9FZZ - chains D and F of the 6 polymer chains in the assembly; structure by electron microscopy, 2.65 A resolution.

== Chain D ==
Protein: CO-methylating acetyl-CoA synthase
Organism: Clostridium autoethanogenum DSM 10061
Notes: EC 2.3.1.169
UniProt: F8TEQ9 (F8TEQ9_9CLOT); numbering as in UniProt (aligned over 1-708)
Sequence (708 residues; numbered 1 to 708; the number before each row is that of its first residue):
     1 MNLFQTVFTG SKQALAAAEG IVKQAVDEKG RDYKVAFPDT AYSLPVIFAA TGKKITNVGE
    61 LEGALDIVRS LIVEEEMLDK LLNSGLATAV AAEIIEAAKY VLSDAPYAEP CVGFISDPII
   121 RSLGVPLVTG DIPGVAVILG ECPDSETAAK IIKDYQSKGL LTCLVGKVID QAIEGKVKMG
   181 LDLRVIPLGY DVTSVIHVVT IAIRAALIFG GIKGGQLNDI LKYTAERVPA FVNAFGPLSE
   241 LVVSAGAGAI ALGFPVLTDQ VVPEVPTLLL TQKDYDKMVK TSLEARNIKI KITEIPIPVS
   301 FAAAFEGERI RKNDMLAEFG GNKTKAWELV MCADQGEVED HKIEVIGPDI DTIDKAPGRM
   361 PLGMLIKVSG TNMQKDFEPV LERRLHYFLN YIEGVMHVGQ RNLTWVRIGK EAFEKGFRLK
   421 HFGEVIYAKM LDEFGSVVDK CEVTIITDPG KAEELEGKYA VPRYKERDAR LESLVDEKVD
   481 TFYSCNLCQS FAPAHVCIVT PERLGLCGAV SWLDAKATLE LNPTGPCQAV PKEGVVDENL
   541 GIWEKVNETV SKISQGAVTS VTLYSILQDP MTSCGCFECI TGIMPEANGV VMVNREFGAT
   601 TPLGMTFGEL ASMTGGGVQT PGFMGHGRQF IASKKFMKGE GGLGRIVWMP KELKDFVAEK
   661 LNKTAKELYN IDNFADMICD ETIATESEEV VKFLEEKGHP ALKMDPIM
Ion coordination: 4Fe-4S cluster Fe: Cys-485, Cys-488, Cys-497, Cys-507; Ni2+ site 1: Cys-488, Cys-574, Cys-576 (together with 4Fe-4S cluster); Ni2+ site 2: Cys-574, Gly-575, Cys-576
Small-molecule neighbours:
  - cobalamin (B12): Leu-487, Cys-488, Ser-490, Phe-491, Cys-576
  - 4Fe-4S cluster (SF4): Cys-485, Asn-486, Leu-487, Cys-488, His-495, Cys-497, Val-499, Gly-505, Leu-506, Cys-507, Val-510, Cys-574, Cys-576

== Chain F ==
Protein: Corrinoid iron-sulfur protein large subunit
Organism: Clostridium autoethanogenum DSM 10061
UniProt: F8TEQ7 (F8TEQ7_9CLOT); residue numbers follow UniProt; this construct covers 1-450
Sequence (450 residues; each row starts with the number of its first residue):
     1 MALTGLNIFK LTPKKNCKDC GFPTCLAFSM KVAAGAVEIG KCPHMSDEAM EKLAEATAPI
    61 MKTITIGKGD NEYKLGGETV LFRHEKTFVN RNRFAVAFSD SMDDAEVDAK IQHIKDVDYV
   121 RIGEQMKTEF AAIKYAGNKD KYLALINKIK ASGVKVAYAL VCEDVAVMKE ALPLVKDENP
   181 LVYGANKDNF KEMVELVKGD KLALGVKADG LEALYGLVEE IQKLGYKNLV LDPGGKSIKE
   241 AFENTVQIRR INIEGQDRTF GYPSIIFLDE LTKADKFMEV ALSTLFTLKY GSLLVLSDMD
   301 YSRALPLYSI RQNVFTDPQK PMTVDLGIHG INNPDENSPV LCTVDFALTY FLVSGEVERS
   361 KVPVWMVIPD AGGYSVLTSW AAGKFTGAAI ADEIKKCGIA EKTKNRTLLI PGKVAVLKGE
   421 LEELLPDWNI VISSTEAMFI PKLLKELTAK
Disordered / not traced: 1-4, 447-450
Ion coordination: 4Fe-4S cluster Fe: Cys-17, Cys-20, Cys-25, Cys-42
Small-molecule neighbours:
  - cobalamin (B12): Pro-321, Leu-341, Cys-342, Thr-343, Phe-346, Leu-348, Thr-349, Leu-352, Gly-373, Tyr-374, Ser-375, Val-376, Leu-377, Thr-378, Ala-381, Ala-382, Leu-409, Ile-410, Pro-411, Lys-413, Ser-433, Ser-434, Thr-435, Glu-436, Ala-437, Ile-440
  - 4Fe-4S cluster (SF4): Pro-13, Lys-15, Asn-16, Cys-17, Lys-18, Asp-19, Cys-20, Phe-22, Cys-25, Phe-28, Cys-42, Pro-43, His-44

== Interface between chain D and chain F ==
Contacting residue pairs (29; chain D residue first):
  Ala-304(D) / Ala-415(F)
  Glu-306(D) / Ala-415(F)
  Glu-306(D) / Val-416(F)
  Gly-307(D) / Val-416(F)
  Gly-307(D) / Gly-419(F)
  Arg-309(D) / Gly-419(F)
  Arg-309(D) / Glu-420(F)
  Arg-309(D) / Glu-423(F)  salt bridge
  Phe-491(D) / Gln-319(F)  hydrogen bond (backbone-side chain)
  Pro-493(D) / His-84(F)
  Leu-567(D) / Leu-6(F)  hydrophobic
  Ile-583(D) / Leu-6(F)  hydrophobic
  Pro-585(D) / Phe-9(F)  hydrophobic
  Pro-602(D) / Thr-24(F)
  Leu-603(D) / Thr-24(F)  hydrogen bond (backbone-side chain)
  Leu-603(D) / Leu-26(F)  hydrophobic
  Gly-604(D) / Pro-23(F)
  Gly-604(D) / Thr-24(F)
  Met-605(D) / Leu-26(F)  hydrophobic
  Met-605(D) / Ala-27(F)  hydrophobic
  Met-605(D) / Met-30(F)  hydrophobic
  Ser-612(D) / Lys-320(F)
  Met-613(D) / Met-30(F)  hydrophobic
  Gly-616(D) / Gln-319(F)
  Phe-623(D) / Leu-26(F)  hydrophobic
  Phe-623(D) / Met-30(F)  hydrophobic
  Glu-686(D) / Lys-18(F)  salt bridge
  Met-708(D) / Leu-6(F)  hydrophobic
  Met-708(D) / Phe-9(F)  hydrophobic
Other interface residues (no listed pair), chain D (26 interface residues in all): Ala-492, Cys-574, Glu-586, Pro-621, Gly-622, Ser-687, Glu-688
Other interface residues (no listed pair), chain F (17 interface residues in all): Asn-16

== Overview ==
Chain D and chain F form an interface of 26 and 17 residues respectively; the contacts include 2 hydrogen
bonds and 2 salt bridges. Polar pairs include Arg-309(D)/Glu-423(F), Glu-686(D)/Lys-18(F) and
Phe-491(D)/Gln-319(F). Cobalamin is bound between chain D and chain F.
Chain D is CO-methylating acetyl-CoA synthase and chain F is Corrinoid iron-sulfur protein large subunit, both
from Clostridium autoethanogenum DSM 10061; the structure, Structure of carbon monoxide
dehydrogenase/acetyl-CoA synthase (CODH/ACS) in complex with corrinoid iron-sulfur protein (CoFeSP) from
Clostridium ..., was determined by electron microscopy (same publication as 9FZY, 9G00, 9G01, 9G02, 9G03 and
9G7I).
